Entry 2NOH (X-ray diffraction, 2.01 A resolution); this record covers chains C and A of the 3 polymer chains in the assembly.

== Chain C ==
Molecule: 15-nt DNA strand
Sequence (15 nucleotides; numbered 18 to 32; the number before each row is that of its first residue):
    18 GCGTCCAGGT CTACC
Unresolved in the structure: 32
Modified residues: 8OG (8-oxo-2'-deoxy-guanosine-5'-monophosphate) at position 25
Metal / ion sites: Ca2+ site 1 near DA24 (its only coordinating residue here); Ca2+ site 2: DC28 (shared with Cys241(A), Leu243(A), Val246(A) of chain A)

== Chain A ==
Name: N-glycosylase/DNA lyase
Source organism: Homo sapiens
Notes: EC 3.2.2.-, 4.2.99.18; fragment: 8-oxoguanine DNA glycosylase, DNA-(apurinic or apyrimidinic site) lyase
UniProtKB: O15527 (OGG1_HUMAN); numbering as in UniProt (aligned over 12-327)
Amino-acid sequence (325 residues; row label = number of the first residue in the row):
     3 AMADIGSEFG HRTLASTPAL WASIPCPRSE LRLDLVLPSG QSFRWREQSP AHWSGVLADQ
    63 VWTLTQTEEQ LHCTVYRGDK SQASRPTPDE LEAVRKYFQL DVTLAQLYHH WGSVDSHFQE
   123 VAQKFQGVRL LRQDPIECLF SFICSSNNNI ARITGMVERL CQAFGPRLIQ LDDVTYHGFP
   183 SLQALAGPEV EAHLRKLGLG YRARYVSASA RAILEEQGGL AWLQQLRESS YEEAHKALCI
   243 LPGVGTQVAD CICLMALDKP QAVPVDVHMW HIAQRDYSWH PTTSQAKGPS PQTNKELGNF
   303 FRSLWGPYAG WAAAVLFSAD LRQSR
Unresolved in the structure: 3-9, 80-82, 326-327
Sequence notes: cloning artifact (3-11); engineered mutation Gln249 (Lys in O15527), Ala315 (Gln in O15527)
Metal / ion sites: Ca2+: Cys241, Leu243, Val246 (shared with DC28(C) of chain C)
UniProt features mapped onto this chain:
  - binding site (DNA): Asn149, Arg154, Arg204, His270, Gln287
  - binding site (8-oxoguanine): Pro266, Asp268, Phe319
  - natural variant: Gly12 (G12E: Found in a kidney cancer sample), Arg46 (R46Q: Found in a clear cell renal cell carcinoma sample), Ala85 (A85S: Found in a lung cancer sample), Arg131 (R131Q: Found in a lung cancer sample), Arg154 (R154H: Found in a gastric cancer sample), Ser232 (S232T: Found in a kidney cancer sample)
  - mutagenesis: Asp268 (D268E/Q: No effect on activity; D268N: Decreases activity about 65-fold)

== Chain C / chain A interface ==
Contacting residue pairs (36):
  DA24(C) - Asn149(A)  base contact
  DA24(C) - Asn150(A)  sugar contact
  DA24(C) - Asn151(A)  hydrogen bond to the base
  DA24(C) - Val269(A)  phosphate contact
  8OG_25(C) - Gly42(A)  base contact
  8OG_25(C) - Phe45(A)  base contact
  8OG_25(C) - Phe144(A)  base contact
  8OG_25(C) - Ser147(A)  sugar contact
  8OG_25(C) - Asn150(A)  sugar contact
  8OG_25(C) - Asn151(A)  phosphate contact
  8OG_25(C) - Ile152(A)  hydrogen bond to the phosphate
  8OG_25(C) - Gln249(A)  base contact
  8OG_25(C) - Met257(A)  base contact
  8OG_25(C) - Pro266(A)  hydrogen bond to the base
  8OG_25(C) - Asp268(A)  hydrogen bond to the base
  8OG_25(C) - His270(A)  salt bridge to the phosphate
  8OG_25(C) - Met271(A)  base contact
  8OG_25(C) - Phe319(A)  stacking on the base
  8OG_25(C) - Leu323(A)  phosphate contact
  DG26(C) - Ser148(A)  sugar contact
  DG26(C) - Asn149(A)  hydrogen bond to the phosphate
  DG26(C) - Asn150(A)  hydrogen bond to the phosphate
  DG26(C) - Tyr203(A)  hydrogen bond to the base
  DG26(C) - Gln249(A)  hydrogen bond to the phosphate
  DG26(C) - Val250(A)  phosphate contact
  DT27(C) - Gly245(A)  sugar contact
  DT27(C) - Val246(A)  phosphate contact
  DT27(C) - Gly247(A)  hydrogen bond to the phosphate
  DT27(C) - Thr248(A)  hydrogen bond to the phosphate
  DT27(C) - Gln249(A)  hydrogen bond to the phosphate
  DT27(C) - Val250(A)  hydrogen bond to the phosphate
  DC28(C) - Tyr207(A)  sugar contact
  DC28(C) - Leu243(A)  phosphate contact
  DC28(C) - Pro244(A)  phosphate contact
  DC28(C) - Gly245(A)  hydrogen bond to the phosphate
  DC28(C) - Val246(A)  phosphate contact
Also at the interface, not in a pair above, chain A (31 interface residues in all): Ile155, Ala251, Cys253, Val267

== In short ==
5 residues of chain C face 31 of chain A across their interface, with 13 hydrogen bonds, 1 salt bridge and 1
aromatic stacking contact. Polar pairs include DA24(C)-Asn151(A), 8OG_25(C)-Pro266(A) and 8OG_25(C)-Asp268(A).
Chain C is a 15-nt DNA strand and chain A is N-glycosylase/DNA lyase (Homo sapiens); the structure, Structure
of catalytically inactive Q315A human 8-oxoguanine glycosylase complexed to 8-oxoguanine DNA, was determined
by X-ray diffraction together with 2NOB, 2NOE, 2NOF, 2NOI, 2NOL and 2NOZ from the same study.
